Entry 7ZEP (electron microscopy, 3.20 A resolution); this record covers chains A and B.

== Chain A (and B) ==
Protein: Schlafen family member 11
From: Homo sapiens
Notes: EC 3.6.-.-; chain B of this document is another copy of the same molecule, construct and numbering; everything in this record applies to it too
UniProtKB: Q7Z7L1 (SLN11_HUMAN); residue numbers follow UniProt; this construct covers 1-901
Sequence (929 residues; numbered -27 to 901; the number before each row is that of its first residue; numbers below 1 keep their minus sign (Met-27 is residue -27)):
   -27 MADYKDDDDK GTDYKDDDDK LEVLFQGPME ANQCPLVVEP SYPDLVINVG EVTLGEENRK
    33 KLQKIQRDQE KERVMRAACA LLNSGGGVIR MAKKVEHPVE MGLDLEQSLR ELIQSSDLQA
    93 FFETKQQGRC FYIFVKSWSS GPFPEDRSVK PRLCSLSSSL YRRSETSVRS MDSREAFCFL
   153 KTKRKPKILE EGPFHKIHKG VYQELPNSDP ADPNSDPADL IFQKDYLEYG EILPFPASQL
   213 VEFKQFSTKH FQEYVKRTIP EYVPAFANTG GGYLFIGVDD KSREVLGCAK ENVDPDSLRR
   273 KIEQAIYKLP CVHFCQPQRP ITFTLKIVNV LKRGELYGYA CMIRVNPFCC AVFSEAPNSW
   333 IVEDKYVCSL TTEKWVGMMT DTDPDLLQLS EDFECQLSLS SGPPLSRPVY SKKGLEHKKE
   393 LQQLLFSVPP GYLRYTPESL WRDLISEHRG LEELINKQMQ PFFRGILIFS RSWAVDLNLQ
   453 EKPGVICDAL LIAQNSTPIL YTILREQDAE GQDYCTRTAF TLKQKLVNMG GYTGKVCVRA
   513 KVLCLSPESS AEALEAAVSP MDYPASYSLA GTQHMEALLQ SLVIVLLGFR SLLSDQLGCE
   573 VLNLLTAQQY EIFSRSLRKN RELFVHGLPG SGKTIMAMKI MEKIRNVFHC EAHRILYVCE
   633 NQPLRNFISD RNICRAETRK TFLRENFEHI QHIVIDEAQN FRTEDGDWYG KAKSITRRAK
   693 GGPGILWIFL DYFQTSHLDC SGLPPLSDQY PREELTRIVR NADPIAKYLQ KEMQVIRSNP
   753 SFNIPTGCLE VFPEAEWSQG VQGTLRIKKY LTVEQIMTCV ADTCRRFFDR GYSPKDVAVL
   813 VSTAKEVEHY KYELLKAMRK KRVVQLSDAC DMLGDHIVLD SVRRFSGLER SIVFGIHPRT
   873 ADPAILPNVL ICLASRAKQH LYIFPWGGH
Disordered / not traced: -27 to 6, 159-187, 354-380, 520-529, 900-901
Construct notes: initiating methionine (-27); expression tag (-26 to 0); conflict Ala209 (Glu in Q7Z7L1)
Bound ions: Zn2+: His285, Cys287, Cys321, Cys322
Curated features (UniProtKB/Swiss-Prot):
  - active site: Lys216
  - binding site (Mg(2+)): Glu214
  - binding site (Zn(2+)): His285, Cys287, Cys321, Cys322
  - binding site (ATP): Gly599 to Thr606
  - mutagenesis: Glu214 (E214A: Complete loss of endonuclease activity), Lys216 (K216A: Complete loss of endonuclease activity), Tyr234 (Y234A: No effect on endonuclease activity), Asp252 (D252A: Slight increase in endonuclease activity), Lys605 (K605M: Abolishes ATPase activity without affecting its role in DNA damage response; when associated with A-668), Asp668 (D668A: Abolishes ATPase activity without affecting its role in DNA damage response; when associated with M-605), Glu669 (E669Q: Abolishes ATPase activity, leading to abolish ability to inhibit DNA replication without affecting subcellular location), Ser753 (S753D: Complete loss of tRNA cleavage and ssDNA binding)
Reported in the primary citation:
  - catalytic residues: Glu214, Lys216
  - mutagenesis - E214A, K216A: abolished catalytic activity
  - mutagenesis - D252A: increased catalytic activity
  - mutagenesis - Y234A, K652D: unchanged catalytic activity
  - mutagenesis - K591D/Y722A: unchanged catalytic activity on tRNA
  - mutagenesis - R82D/K591D/Y722A: abolished catalytic activity on tRNA
  - mutagenesis - K652D: abolished binding to ssDNA
  - mutagenesis - S753D: decreased binding to ssDNA
  - post-translational modification sites: Ser219, Thr230, Ser753 (citing earlier work)

== How chain A and chain B interact ==
Residue-residue contacts - 64 pairs, chain A then chain B:
  Glu29(A) with Lys253(B)
  His69(A) with Arg255(B)
  Pro70(A) with Pro208(B); Arg255(B), hydrogen bond (backbone-side chain)
  Glu72(A) with Thr138(B); Pro208(B); Ala209(B)
  Leu75(A) with Thr138(B)
  Glu78(A) with Ser136(B); Glu137(B); Thr138(B), hydrogen bond; Ser139(B)
  Gln79(A) with Arg141(B), hydrogen bond
  Arg82(A) with Ser136(B), hydrogen bond; Ser139(B), hydrogen bond; Arg141(B)
  Ser87(A) with Glu147(B)
  Ser88(A) with Arg134(B), hydrogen bond; Ser136(B), hydrogen bond (backbone-side chain); Arg141(B); Glu147(B), hydrogen bond
  Asp89(A) with Arg134(B)
  Leu90(A) with Ser136(B); Glu137(B)
  Gln91(A) with Gln211(B)
  Arg134(A) with Ser87(B), hydrogen bond; Ser88(B), hydrogen bond; Asp89(B)
  Ser136(A) with Glu78(B); Arg82(B), hydrogen bond (backbone-side chain); Ser88(B), hydrogen bond (side chain-backbone)
  Glu137(A) with Glu78(B); Leu90(B); Thr96(B)
  Thr138(A) with Glu72(B); Leu75(B); Glu78(B), hydrogen bond
  Ser139(A) with Arg82(B), hydrogen bond
  Arg141(A) with Gln79(B), hydrogen bond; Arg82(B)
  Glu147(A) with Ser87(B); Ser88(B), hydrogen bond
  Pro208(A) with Pro70(B); Glu72(B)
  Ala209(A) with Glu72(B)
  Lys253(A) with Glu29(B)
  Arg255(A) with His69(B)
  Arg590(A) with Tyr722(B); Glu726(B), salt bridge
  Lys591(A) with Tyr722(B); Pro723(B); Arg724(B), hydrogen bond (backbone-backbone); Glu725(B), salt bridge
  Asn592(A) with Pro723(B)
  Arg593(A) with Tyr722(B), hydrogen bond
  Pro695(A) with Ser719(B)
  Ser719(A) with Pro695(B)
  Tyr722(A) with Arg590(B); Lys591(B); Arg593(B), hydrogen bond
  Pro723(A) with Lys591(B); Asn592(B)
  Arg724(A) with Lys591(B), hydrogen bond (backbone-backbone)
  Glu725(A) with Lys591(B), salt bridge
Also at the interface, not in a pair above, chain A (45 interface residues in all): Val71, Met73, Gln86, Thr96, Val121, Arg135, Arg146, Pro206, Gln211, Gly694, Asp720
Also at the interface, not in a pair above, chain B (46 interface residues in all): Val71, Met73, Gln86, Gln91, Val121, Arg135, Arg146, Pro206, Gly694, Asp720

== Overview ==
The interface between chain A and chain B involves 45 residues on one side and 46 on the other, with 20
hydrogen bonds and 3 salt bridges. Polar pairs include Arg590(A)-Glu726(B), Lys591(A)-Glu725(B) and
Pro70(A)-Arg255(B). From the paper: catalytic residues Glu214(A) and Lys216(A); E214A and K216A of chain A
abolish catalytic activity; 8 substitutions were tested in all.
Both chains are Schlafen family member 11 (Homo sapiens). Entry 7ZEP (Human SLFN11 E209A dimer) was determined
by electron microscopy, deposited together with 7ZEL and 7ZES.
